PDB entry 7TQW | X-ray diffraction, 3.01 A resolution | chains A and T of the 3 polymer chains in the assembly

# Chain A
Name: DNA polymerase
Organism: Thermococcus kodakarensis
Notes: EC 2.7.7.7
UniProt: D0VWU9 (D0VWU9_THEKO); numbering as in UniProt (aligned over 1-774)
Amino-acid sequence (774 residues; numbered 1 to 774; the number before each row is that of its first residue):
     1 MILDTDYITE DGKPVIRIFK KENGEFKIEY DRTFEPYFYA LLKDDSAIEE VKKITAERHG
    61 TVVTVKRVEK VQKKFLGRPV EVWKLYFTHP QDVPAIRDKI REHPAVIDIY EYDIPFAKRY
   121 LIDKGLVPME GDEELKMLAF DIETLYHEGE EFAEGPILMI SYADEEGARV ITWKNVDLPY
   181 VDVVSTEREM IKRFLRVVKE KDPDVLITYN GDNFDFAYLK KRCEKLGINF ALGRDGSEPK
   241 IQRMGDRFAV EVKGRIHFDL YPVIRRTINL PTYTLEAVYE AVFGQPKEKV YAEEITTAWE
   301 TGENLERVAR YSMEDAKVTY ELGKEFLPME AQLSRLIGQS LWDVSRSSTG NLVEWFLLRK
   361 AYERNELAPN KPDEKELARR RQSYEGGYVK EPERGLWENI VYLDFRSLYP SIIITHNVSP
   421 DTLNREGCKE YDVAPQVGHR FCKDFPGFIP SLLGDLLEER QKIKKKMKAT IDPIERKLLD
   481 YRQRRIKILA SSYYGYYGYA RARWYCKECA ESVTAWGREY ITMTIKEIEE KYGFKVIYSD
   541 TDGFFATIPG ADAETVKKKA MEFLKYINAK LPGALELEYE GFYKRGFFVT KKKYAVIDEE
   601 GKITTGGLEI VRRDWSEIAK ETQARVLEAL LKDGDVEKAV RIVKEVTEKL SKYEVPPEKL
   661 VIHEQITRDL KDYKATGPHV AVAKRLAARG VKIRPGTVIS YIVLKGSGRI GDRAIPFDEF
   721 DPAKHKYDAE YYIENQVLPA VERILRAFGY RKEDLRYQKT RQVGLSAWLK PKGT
Unresolved in the structure: 757-774
Disulfides: Cys-428/Cys-442
Construct notes: conflict His-147 (Glu in D0VWU9), Arg-485 (Ala in D0VWU9), Ser-491 (Asn in D0VWU9), Lys-584 (Glu in D0VWU9), Gly-606 (Arg in D0VWU9), Ala-723 (Thr in D0VWU9)
From the paper describing this entry:
  - binding site for Primer: Tyr-594

# Chain T
Molecule: Template
Sequence (16 nucleotides; numbered 1 to 16; the number before each row is that of its first residue):
     1 AAATTCGCAG TTCGCG
Unresolved in the structure: 1

# Interface between chain A and chain T
Contacting residue pairs - 46 pairs, chain A then chain T:
  Ser-348(A) / DA2(T)  phosphate contact
  Ser-348(A) / DA3(T)  hydrogen bond to the phosphate
  Thr-349(A) / DA3(T)  hydrogen bond to the phosphate
  Gly-350(A) / DA3(T)  hydrogen bond to the phosphate
  Ser-383(A) / DT5(T)  hydrogen bond to the phosphate
  Tyr-384(A) / DT4(T)  sugar contact
  Tyr-384(A) / DT5(T)  phosphate contact
  Tyr-384(A) / DC6(T)  phosphate contact
  Glu-385(A) / DT5(T)  phosphate contact
  Glu-385(A) / DC6(T)  phosphate contact
  Gly-386(A) / DT5(T)  hydrogen bond to the phosphate
  Gly-386(A) / DC6(T)  hydrogen bond to the phosphate
  Gly-387(A) / DC6(T)  sugar contact
  Val-389(A) / DC6(T)  phosphate contact
  Val-389(A) / DG7(T)  phosphate contact
  Tyr-494(A) / DT4(T)  base contact
  Tyr-494(A) / DT5(T)  sugar contact
  Gly-495(A) / DA3(T)  base contact
  Gly-495(A) / DT4(T)  sugar contact
  Gly-498(A) / DT4(T)  sugar contact
  Tyr-499(A) / DA2(T)  base contact
  Tyr-499(A) / DA3(T)  phosphate contact
  Tyr-499(A) / DT4(T)  sugar contact
  Arg-501(A) / DA2(T)  sugar contact
  Thr-590(A) / DC8(T)  sugar contact
  Lys-591(A) / DG7(T)  salt bridge to the phosphate
  Lys-591(A) / DC8(T)  sugar contact
  Lys-592(A) / DC6(T)  base contact
  Lys-592(A) / DG7(T)  sugar contact
  Lys-593(A) / DC8(T)  hydrogen bond to the phosphate
  Lys-593(A) / DA9(T)  salt bridge to the phosphate
  Trp-615(A) / DG10(T)  sugar contact
  Thr-676(A) / DT12(T)  sugar contact
  Gly-677(A) / DT12(T)  sugar contact
  Pro-678(A) / DT11(T)  phosphate contact
  Pro-678(A) / DT12(T)  phosphate contact
  Arg-709(A) / DT12(T)  phosphate contact
  Arg-709(A) / DC13(T)  salt bridge to the phosphate
  Ile-710(A) / DT11(T)  phosphate contact
  Ile-710(A) / DT12(T)  hydrogen bond to the phosphate
  Gly-711(A) / DT12(T)  hydrogen bond to the phosphate
  Tyr-731(A) / DT11(T)  hydrogen bond to the phosphate
  Asn-735(A) / DT11(T)  hydrogen bond to the phosphate
  Pro-739(A) / DG10(T)  phosphate contact
  Arg-743(A) / DA9(T)  salt bridge to the phosphate
  Arg-743(A) / DG10(T)  salt bridge to the phosphate
Other interface residues (no listed pair), chain A (35 interface residues in all): Asn-351, Arg-394, Tyr-496, Ala-500, Glu-609, Arg-612

# Summary
35 residues of chain A face 12 of chain T across their interface; the contacts include 11 hydrogen bonds and 5
salt bridges. Polar contacts include Ser-348(A)/DA3(T), Thr-349(A)/DA3(T) and Gly-350(A)/DA3(T). From the
paper: a binding site for Primer at Tyr-594(A).
Here chain A is DNA polymerase (Thermococcus kodakarensis) and chain T is Template. Entry 7TQW (Kod RSGA
incorporating PMT, n+2) was determined by X-ray diffraction (same publication as 7RSR and 7RSS).
